PDB entry 2V8W | X-ray diffraction, 2.30 A resolution | chains A and B

[Chain A]
Molecule: Eukaryotic translation initiation factor 4E
Source organism: Homo sapiens
Reference sequence: P06730 (IF4E_HUMAN); residue numbers follow UniProt; this construct covers 1-217
Sequence (217 residues; row label = number of the first residue in the row):
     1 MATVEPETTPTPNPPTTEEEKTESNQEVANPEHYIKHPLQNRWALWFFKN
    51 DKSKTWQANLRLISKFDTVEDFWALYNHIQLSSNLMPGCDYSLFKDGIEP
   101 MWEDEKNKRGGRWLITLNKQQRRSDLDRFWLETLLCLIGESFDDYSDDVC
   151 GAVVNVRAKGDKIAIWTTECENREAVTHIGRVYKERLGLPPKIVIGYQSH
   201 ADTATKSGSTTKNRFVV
Not modelled in the structure: 1-31, 206-210
Ligand contacts: MGO ([[(2R,3S,4R,5R)-5-(6-amino-3-methyl-4-oxo-5H-imidazo[4,5-c]pyridin-1-yl)-3,4-dihydroxy-oxolan-2-yl]methoxy-hydroxy-phosphoryl] phosphono hydrogen phosphate): W56, M101, W102, E103, R112, N155, R157, K159, K162, W166
UniProt features mapped onto this chain:
  - region (EIF4EBP1/2/3 binding): H37 to Q40, W73 to N77, E132 to G139
  - binding site (mRNA): W56, Q57, W102, E103, R157 to K162, T205 to S207
  - site: K159 (Microbial infection: Interaction with potato virus Y VPg)
  - modified residue: A2 (N-acetylalanine), T22 (Phosphothreonine), S209 (Phosphoserine)
  - mutagenesis: S53 (S53A/D: No effect on phosphorylation level nor incorporation into eIF4F complex; S53A: Does not affect ability to rescue growth of yeast lacking a functional EIF4E/CDC33 gene), W56 (W56A: Impairs mRNA nuclear export. Reduces affinity for ribavirin), W73 (W73A: Abolishes binding to EIF4EBP1. Impairs interaction with DDX3X. Does not impair mRNA nuclear export. Does not affect affinity for ribavirin), W102 (W102L: Decrease in mRNA cap binding; when associated with A-105), E103 (E103A: No effect), D104 (D104A: No effect), E105 (E105A: Decrease in mRNA cap binding; when associated with L-102), K119 (K119A: Higher affinity for EIF4G1), S209 (S209A: Abolishes resistance to cellular stress and DNA-damaging agents. Does not affect ability to rescue growth of yeast lacking a functional EIF4E/CDC33 gene; S209D: Phosphomimetic mutant ...)

[Chain B]
Molecule: Eukaryotic translation initiation factor 4E-binding protein 1
Notes: fragment: phas-i4e-bp1 binding peptide, residues 50-63
Reference sequence: Q13541 (4EBP1_HUMAN); residues 51-64 here correspond to UniProt positions 50-63 (UniProt number = residue number - 1)
Sequence (14 residues; row label = number of the first residue in the row):
    51 RIIYDRKFLMECRN

[Interface between chain A and chain B]
Pairs across the interface (24):
  H37(A) - Y54(B)
  H37(A) - F58(B)
  P38(A) - I52(B)
  P38(A) - Y54(B)  hydrogen bond (backbone-side chain)
  L39(A) - Y54(B)  hydrophobic
  Q40(A) - R51(B)
  Q40(A) - I52(B)  hydrogen bond (side chain-backbone)
  V69(A) - Y54(B)  hydrophobic
  V69(A) - L59(B)  hydrophobic
  V69(A) - C62(B)  hydrophobic
  W73(A) - L59(B)  hydrogen bond (side chain-backbone)
  W73(A) - M60(B)  hydrophobic
  W73(A) - C62(B)
  W73(A) - R63(B)
  N77(A) - R63(B)  hydrogen bond (side chain-backbone)
  E132(A) - R56(B)  salt bridge
  L135(A) - L59(B)  hydrophobic
  L135(A) - M60(B)  hydrophobic
  G139(A) - I53(B)
  G139(A) - Y54(B)  hydrogen bond (backbone-backbone)
  E140(A) - I52(B)
  E140(A) - I53(B)
  D147(A) - R51(B)  salt bridge
  R186(A) - R56(B)
Also at the interface, not in a pair above, chain A (17 interface residues in all): L131, I138, D143, D144

[In short]
17 residues of chain A face 10 of chain B across their interface, with 5 hydrogen bonds and 2 salt bridges.
Polar contacts include E132(A)-R56(B), D147(A)-R51(B) and P38(A)-Y54(B). Bound to chain A: compound MGO.
Here chain A is Eukaryotic translation initiation factor 4E (Homo sapiens) and chain B is Eukaryotic
translation initiation factor 4E-binding protein 1. Entry 2V8W (Crystallographic and mass spectrometric
characterisation of eIF4E with N7-cap derivatives) was determined by X-ray diffraction (same publication as
2V8X and 2V8Y).
